8QZP - chains C and D of the 8 polymer chains in the assembly; structure by electron microscopy, 4.15 A resolution (low resolution: residue-level contacts below are approximate; hydrogen-bond / salt-bridge calls are withheld).

== Chain C (and D) ==
Protein: Citrate synthase
Organism: Ananas comosus
Notes: chain D of this document is another copy of the same molecule, construct and numbering; everything in this record applies to it too
Reference sequence: A0A6P5F0R3 (A0A6P5F0R3_ANACO); numbering as in UniProt (aligned over 1-513)
Sequence (521 residues; each row starts with the number of its first residue):
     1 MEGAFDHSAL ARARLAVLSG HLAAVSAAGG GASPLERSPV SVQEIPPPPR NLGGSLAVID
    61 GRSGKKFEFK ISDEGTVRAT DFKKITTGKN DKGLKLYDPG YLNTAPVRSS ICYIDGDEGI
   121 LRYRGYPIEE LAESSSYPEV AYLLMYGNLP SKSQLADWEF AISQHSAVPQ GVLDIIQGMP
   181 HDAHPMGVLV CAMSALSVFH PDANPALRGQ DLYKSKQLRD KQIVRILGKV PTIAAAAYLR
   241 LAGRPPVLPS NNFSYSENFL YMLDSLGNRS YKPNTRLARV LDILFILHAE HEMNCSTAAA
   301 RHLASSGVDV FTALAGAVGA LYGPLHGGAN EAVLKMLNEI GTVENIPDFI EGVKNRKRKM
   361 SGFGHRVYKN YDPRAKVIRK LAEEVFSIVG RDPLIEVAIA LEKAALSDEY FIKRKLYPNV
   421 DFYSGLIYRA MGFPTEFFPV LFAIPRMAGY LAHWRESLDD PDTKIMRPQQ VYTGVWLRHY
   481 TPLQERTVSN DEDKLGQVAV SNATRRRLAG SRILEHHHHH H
Unresolved in the structure: 1-94, 511-521 (chain D: 1-69, 511-521)
Differences from the reference sequence: expression tag (514-521)

== Interface between chain C and chain D ==
Residue-residue contacts (192; chain C residue first):
  Lys-95(C) / Gly-75(D)
  Lys-95(C) / Asn-103(D)
  Lys-95(C) / Ala-105(D)
  Leu-96(C) / Val-77(D)
  Leu-96(C) / Leu-96(D)
  Leu-96(C) / Asn-103(D)
  Leu-96(C) / Ala-105(D)
  Tyr-97(C) / Val-77(D)
  Tyr-97(C) / Arg-78(D)
  Tyr-97(C) / Ala-79(D)
  Tyr-97(C) / Ala-105(D)
  Tyr-97(C) / Pro-106(D)
  Tyr-97(C) / Val-107(D)
  Tyr-97(C) / Arg-108(D)
  Asp-98(C) / Ala-79(D)
  Asp-98(C) / Pro-106(D)
  Pro-99(C) / Arg-78(D)
  Pro-99(C) / Lys-464(D)
  Gly-100(C) / Met-466(D)
  Gly-100(C) / Arg-467(D)
  Tyr-101(C) / Tyr-101(D)
  Tyr-101(C) / Pro-106(D)
  Tyr-101(C) / His-302(D)
  Tyr-101(C) / Met-466(D)
  Tyr-101(C) / Pro-468(D)
  Leu-102(C) / Gln-469(D)
  Asn-103(C) / Ala-79(D)
  Asn-103(C) / Lys-83(D)
  Asn-103(C) / Lys-95(D)
  Asn-103(C) / Leu-96(D)
  Asn-103(C) / Gln-469(D)
  Thr-104(C) / Leu-96(D)
  Thr-104(C) / Tyr-101(D)
  Thr-104(C) / Pro-468(D)
  Thr-104(C) / Gln-469(D)
  Ala-105(C) / Leu-96(D)
  Ala-105(C) / Tyr-97(D)
  Ala-105(C) / Asp-98(D)
  Ala-105(C) / Gln-469(D)
  Ala-105(C) / Gln-470(D)
  Pro-106(C) / Asp-98(D)
  Pro-106(C) / Pro-99(D)
  Pro-106(C) / Tyr-101(D)
  Pro-106(C) / Gln-469(D)
  Val-107(C) / Gln-470(D)
  Val-107(C) / Val-471(D)
  Arg-108(C) / Tyr-97(D)
  Arg-108(C) / Val-471(D)
  Arg-108(C) / Thr-473(D)
  Ser-109(C) / Val-471(D)
  Ser-109(C) / Tyr-472(D)
  Ser-109(C) / Thr-473(D)
  Ser-110(C) / Tyr-472(D)
  Ser-110(C) / Thr-473(D)
  Ser-110(C) / Gly-474(D)
  Cys-112(C) / Gln-470(D)
  Arg-122(C) / Trp-476(D)
  Arg-122(C) / Leu-477(D)
  Arg-124(C) / Arg-478(D)
  Gly-125(C) / Arg-478(D)
  Tyr-126(C) / Arg-478(D)
  Tyr-126(C) / His-479(D)
  Tyr-126(C) / Tyr-480(D)
  Pro-127(C) / Leu-477(D)
  Ser-134(C) / Tyr-480(D)
  Ser-135(C) / Tyr-480(D)
  Glu-139(C) / Tyr-480(D)
  Glu-139(C) / Arg-486(D)
  Tyr-142(C) / Asp-493(D)
  Tyr-142(C) / Leu-495(D)
  Tyr-146(C) / Leu-495(D)
  Asn-148(C) / Arg-478(D)
  Leu-149(C) / Tyr-480(D)
  Leu-149(C) / Arg-486(D)
  Pro-150(C) / Arg-486(D)
  Ser-151(C) / Leu-483(D)
  Lys-152(C) / Leu-483(D)
  Gln-154(C) / Glu-492(D)
  Gln-154(C) / Asp-493(D)
  Ile-175(C) / Ile-175(D)
  Ile-175(C) / Gly-178(D)
  Ile-175(C) / Met-179(D)
  Gly-178(C) / Ile-175(D)
  Pro-180(C) / Phe-199(D)
  Ala-183(C) / Val-198(D)
  Gly-187(C) / Val-198(D)
  Cys-191(C) / Cys-191(D)
  Cys-191(C) / Ser-194(D)
  Ser-194(C) / Val-190(D)
  Ser-194(C) / Cys-191(D)
  Ala-195(C) / Cys-191(D)
  Val-198(C) / Met-179(D)
  Val-198(C) / Ala-183(D)
  Val-198(C) / Gly-187(D)
  Val-198(C) / Cys-191(D)
  Phe-199(C) / Pro-180(D)
  Asn-204(C) / Tyr-322(D)
  Ala-206(C) / Tyr-322(D)
  Leu-207(C) / His-184(D)
  Asp-220(C) / Leu-495(D)
  Met-293(C) / Pro-468(D)
  Met-293(C) / Gln-469(D)
  Met-293(C) / Gln-470(D)
  Cys-295(C) / His-302(D)
  Cys-295(C) / Leu-303(D)
  Cys-295(C) / Ile-465(D)
  Cys-295(C) / Met-466(D)
  Leu-303(C) / Ala-320(D)
  Ser-306(C) / Gly-323(D)
  Ser-306(C) / Leu-325(D)
  Gly-307(C) / Pro-324(D)
  Val-308(C) / Gly-323(D)
  Gly-319(C) / Thr-312(D)
  Ala-320(C) / Leu-303(D)
  Tyr-322(C) / Asn-204(D)
  Tyr-322(C) / Ala-206(D)
  Tyr-322(C) / Val-308(D)
  Pro-324(C) / Ala-206(D)
  Pro-324(C) / Gln-210(D)
  His-326(C) / Ser-306(D)
  Asp-462(C) / Tyr-97(D)
  Ile-465(C) / Cys-295(D)
  Met-466(C) / Gly-100(D)
  Met-466(C) / Cys-295(D)
  Arg-467(C) / Gly-100(D)
  Arg-467(C) / Leu-102(D)
  Arg-467(C) / Arg-366(D)
  Pro-468(C) / Gly-100(D)
  Pro-468(C) / Tyr-101(D)
  Pro-468(C) / Thr-104(D)
  Pro-468(C) / Pro-106(D)
  Pro-468(C) / Met-293(D)
  Gln-469(C) / Tyr-101(D)
  Gln-469(C) / Leu-102(D)
  Gln-469(C) / Asn-103(D)
  Gln-469(C) / Thr-104(D)
  Gln-469(C) / Ala-105(D)
  Gln-469(C) / Pro-106(D)
  Gln-470(C) / Ala-105(D)
  Gln-470(C) / Val-107(D)
  Gln-470(C) / Cys-112(D)
  Gln-470(C) / Tyr-113(D)
  Gln-470(C) / Glu-292(D)
  Val-471(C) / Thr-76(D)
  Val-471(C) / Ala-105(D)
  Val-471(C) / Val-107(D)
  Val-471(C) / Arg-108(D)
  Val-471(C) / Ser-109(D)
  Tyr-472(C) / Ser-109(D)
  Tyr-472(C) / Ser-110(D)
  Tyr-472(C) / Tyr-113(D)
  Thr-473(C) / Arg-108(D)
  Thr-473(C) / Ser-109(D)
  Thr-473(C) / Ser-110(D)
  Gly-474(C) / Ser-109(D)
  Gly-474(C) / Ser-110(D)
  Trp-476(C) / Tyr-113(D)
  Trp-476(C) / Arg-122(D)
  Trp-476(C) / Gly-125(D)
  Leu-477(C) / Arg-122(D)
  Arg-478(C) / Arg-124(D)
  Arg-478(C) / Gly-125(D)
  Arg-478(C) / Tyr-126(D)
  Arg-478(C) / Gly-147(D)
  His-479(C) / Gly-125(D)
  His-479(C) / Tyr-126(D)
  Tyr-480(C) / Tyr-126(D)
  Tyr-480(C) / Glu-130(D)
  Tyr-480(C) / Ser-134(D)
  Leu-483(C) / Pro-150(D)
  Leu-483(C) / Ser-151(D)
  Leu-483(C) / Lys-152(D)
  Arg-486(C) / Leu-149(D)
  Arg-486(C) / Pro-150(D)
  Arg-486(C) / Lys-152(D)
  Val-488(C) / Ser-151(D)
  Asp-491(C) / Asn-148(D)
  Glu-492(C) / Tyr-142(D)
  Glu-492(C) / Asn-148(D)
  Glu-492(C) / Leu-149(D)
  Glu-492(C) / Pro-150(D)
  Glu-492(C) / Gln-154(D)
  Asp-493(C) / Tyr-142(D)
  Asp-493(C) / Tyr-146(D)
  Asp-493(C) / Gln-154(D)
  Lys-494(C) / Tyr-146(D)
  Leu-495(C) / Tyr-146(D)
  Leu-495(C) / Asp-220(D)
  Gly-496(C) / Gln-217(D)
  Gln-497(C) / Gln-217(D)
  Val-498(C) / Gln-217(D)
  Val-498(C) / Lys-221(D)
Also at the interface, not in a pair above, chain C (102 interface residues in all): Ile-111, Tyr-113, Glu-130, Leu-143, Trp-158, His-184, Val-188, Val-190, Pro-201, Gln-210, Gln-217, Ala-298, His-302, Gly-323, Leu-325, Val-475, Thr-481
Also at the interface, not in a pair above, chain D (110 interface residues in all): Glu-74, Thr-80, Leu-94, Ile-111, Leu-131, Glu-139, Leu-155, Ala-161, Asp-182, Ala-195, Leu-207, Gly-307, Gly-319, Asp-462, Val-475, Thr-481, Lys-494, Gly-496

== In short ==
The interface between chain C and chain D involves 102 residues on one side and 110 on the other.
Both chains are Citrate synthase (Ananas comosus). Entry 8QZP (Structure of the non-mitochondrial citrate
synthase from Ananas comosus) was determined by electron microscopy (same publication as 8QWB).
